Entry 5WGD (X-ray diffraction, 1.80 A resolution); this record covers chains A and E of the 4 polymer chains in the assembly.

[Chain A]
Name: Estrogen receptor
Organism: Homo sapiens
Reference sequence: P03372 (ESR1_HUMAN), isoform P03372-3; residues 297-554 here correspond to UniProt positions 124-381 (UniProt number = residue number - 173)
Amino-acid sequence (261 residues; numbered 294 to 554; the number before each row is that of its first residue):
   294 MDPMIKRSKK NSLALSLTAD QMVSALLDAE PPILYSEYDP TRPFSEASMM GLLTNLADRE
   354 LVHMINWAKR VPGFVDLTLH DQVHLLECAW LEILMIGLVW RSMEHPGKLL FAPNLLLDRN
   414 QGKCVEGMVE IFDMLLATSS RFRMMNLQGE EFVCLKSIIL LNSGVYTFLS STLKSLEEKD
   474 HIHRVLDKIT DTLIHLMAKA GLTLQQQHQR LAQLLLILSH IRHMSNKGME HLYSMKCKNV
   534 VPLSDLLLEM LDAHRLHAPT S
Disordered / not traced: 294-307, 461-472, 548-554
Construct notes: initiating methionine (294); expression tag (295-296); engineered mutation S537 (Tyr364 in P03372)
Ligand contacts: estradiol (EST): M343, L346, T347, L349, A350, E353, L384, L387, M388, L391, R394, F404, M421, I424, L428, G521, H524, L525

[Chain E]
Name: (Ace)hkilhkllqds(nh2)
Amino-acid sequence (13 residues; row label = number of the first residue in the row):
     1 XHKILHKLLQ DSX
Modified residues: ACE (acetyl group) at position 1; NH2 (amino group) at position 13

[Chain A / chain E interface]
Pairs across the interface - 19 pairs, chain A then chain E:
  I358(A) - L8(E)  hydrophobic
  I358(A) - L9(E)  hydrophobic
  N359(A) - S12(E)
  K362(A) - L9(E)
  L372(A) - H6(E)
  L372(A) - Q10(E)
  Q375(A) - L9(E)
  V376(A) - K3(E)
  V376(A) - L5(E)
  V376(A) - H6(E)
  V376(A) - L9(E)  hydrophobic
  L379(A) - L9(E)  hydrophobic
  E380(A) - K3(E)  salt bridge
  E380(A) - L5(E)
  D538(A) - I4(E)
  L539(A) - I4(E)  hydrophobic
  E542(A) - K3(E)
  E542(A) - I4(E)  hydrogen bond (side chain-backbone)
  M543(A) - L5(E)  hydrophobic
Also at the interface, not in a pair above, chain A (14 interface residues in all): F367, H373
Also at the interface, not in a pair above, chain E (9 interface residues in all): H2
Interface features reported in the paper:
  - interface residues, chain A: K362(A), E542(A)

[Overview]
14 residues of chain A and 9 residues of chain E are in contact, with 1 hydrogen bond and 1 salt bridge. Polar
contacts include E380(A)-K3(E) and E542(A)-I4(E). Chain A binds estradiol. The paper reports interface
residues K362(A) and E542(A).
Here chain A is Estrogen receptor (Homo sapiens) and chain E is (Ace)hkilhkllqds(nh2). Entry 5WGD (Estrogen
Receptor Alpha Ligand Binding Domain in Complex with Estradiol and SRC2-LP1) was determined by X-ray
diffraction, deposited together with 5WGQ.
